8YN6 - chains A and B of the 5 polymer chains in the assembly; structure by electron microscopy, 2.77 A resolution.

== Chain A ==
Protein: Guanine nucleotide-binding protein G(i) subunit alpha-1
Organism: Homo sapiens
Reference sequence: P63096 (GNAI1_HUMAN); residue numbers follow UniProt; this construct covers 1-354
Chain sequence (354 residues; each row starts with the number of its first residue):
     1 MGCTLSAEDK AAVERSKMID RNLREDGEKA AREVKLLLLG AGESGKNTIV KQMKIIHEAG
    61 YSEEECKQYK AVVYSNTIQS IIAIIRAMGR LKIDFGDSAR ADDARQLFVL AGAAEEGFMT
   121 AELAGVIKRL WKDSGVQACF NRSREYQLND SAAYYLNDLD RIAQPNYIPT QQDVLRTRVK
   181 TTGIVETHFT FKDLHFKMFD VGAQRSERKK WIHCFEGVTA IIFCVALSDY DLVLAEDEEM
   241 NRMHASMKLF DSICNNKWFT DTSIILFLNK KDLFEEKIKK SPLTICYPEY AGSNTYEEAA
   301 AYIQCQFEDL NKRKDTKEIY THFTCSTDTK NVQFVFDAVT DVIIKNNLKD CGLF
Unresolved in the structure: 1-3, 55-181
Sequence notes: engineered mutation Asn47 (Ser in P63096), Ala203 (Gly in P63096), Ala245 (Glu in P63096), Ser326 (Ala in P63096)
UniProt features mapped onto this chain:
  - region: Lys35 to Lys46, Thr48 (G1 motif), Asp173 to Thr181 (G2 motif), Phe196 to Gly202, Gln204, Arg205 (G3 motif), Ile265 to Asp272 (G4 motif), Thr324, Cys325, Thr327 to Thr329 (G5 motif)
  - binding site (GTP): Glu43 to Lys46, Thr48, Ser151, Leu175 to Thr181, Asp200 to Gly202, Gln204, Asn269 to Asp272
  - binding site (Mg(2+)): Thr181
  - modified residue: Arg178 (ADP-ribosylarginine), Gln204 (Deamidated glutamine), Cys351 (ADP-ribosylcysteine)
  - lipidation: Gly2 (N-myristoyl glycine), Cys3 (S-palmitoyl cysteine)

== Chain B ==
Protein: Guanine nucleotide-binding protein G(I)/G(S)/G(T) subunit beta-1
Organism: Homo sapiens
Reference sequence: P62873 (GBB1_HUMAN); numbering as in UniProt (aligned over 2-340)
Chain sequence (376 residues; each row starts with the number of its first residue; numbers below 1 keep their minus sign (Met-9 is residue -9)):
    -9 MHHHHHHGSS GSELDQLRQE AEQLKNQIRD ARKACADATL SQITNNIDPV GRIQMRTRRT
    51 LRGHLAKIYA MHWGTDSRLL VSASQDGKLI IWDSYTTNKV HAIPLRSSWV MTCAYAPSGN
   111 YVACGGLDNI CSIYNLKTRE GNVRVSRELA GHTGYLSCCR FLDDNQIVTS SGDTTCALWD
   171 IETGQQTTTF TGHTGDVMSL SLAPDTRLFV SGACDASAKL WDVREGMCRQ TFTGHESDIN
   231 AICFFPNGNA FATGSDDATC RLFDLRADQE LMTYSHDNII CGITSVSFSK SGRLLLAGYD
   291 DFNCNVWDAL KADRAGVLAG HDNRVSCLGV TDDGMAVATG SWDSFLKIWN GSSGGGGSGG
   351 GGSSGVSGWR LFKKIS
Unresolved in the structure: -9 to 1, 344-366
Sequence notes: initiating methionine (-9); expression tag (-8 to 1, 341-366)
UniProt features mapped onto this chain:
  - modified residue: Ser2 (N-acetylserine), His266 (Phosphohistidine)

== Interface between chain A and chain B ==
Pairs across the interface (49):
  Val13(A) - Asn88(B)
  Arg15(A) - Val90(B)  hydrogen bond (side chain-backbone)
  Arg15(A) - His91(B)
  Ser16(A) - Asn88(B)
  Ser16(A) - Lys89(B)  hydrogen bond (side chain-backbone)
  Ile19(A) - Lys89(B)
  Ile19(A) - Ala92(B)  hydrophobic
  Asp20(A) - Lys89(B)  salt bridge
  Leu23(A) - Gly53(B)
  Leu23(A) - Leu55(B)
  Leu23(A) - Ile80(B)  hydrophobic
  Leu23(A) - Lys89(B)
  Asp26(A) - Lys78(B)  salt bridge
  Gly27(A) - Leu55(B)
  Thr182(A) - Asn119(B)
  Gly183(A) - Leu117(B)
  Ile184(A) - Trp99(B)
  Ile184(A) - Leu117(B)  hydrogen bond (backbone-backbone)
  Phe199(A) - Trp99(B)  hydrophobic
  Gln204(A) - Leu117(B)  hydrogen bond (side chain-backbone)
  Gln204(A) - Asn119(B)  hydrogen bond
  Gln204(A) - Tyr145(B)
  Ser206(A) - Tyr145(B)
  Ser206(A) - Gly162(B)
  Ser206(A) - Asp186(B)
  Glu207(A) - Asp186(B)  hydrogen bond (backbone-side chain)
  Glu207(A) - Cys204(B)
  Glu207(A) - Asp228(B)
  Lys209(A) - Asp228(B)  salt bridge
  Lys210(A) - Tyr145(B)
  Lys210(A) - Met188(B)
  Lys210(A) - Cys204(B)
  Lys210(A) - Asp228(B)  salt bridge
  Lys210(A) - Asn230(B)  hydrogen bond
  Lys210(A) - Asp246(B)  salt bridge
  Trp211(A) - Leu117(B)  hydrophobic
  Trp211(A) - Tyr145(B)
  His213(A) - Lys57(B)  hydrogen bond (backbone-side chain)
  His213(A) - Tyr59(B)
  His213(A) - Trp332(B)
  Cys214(A) - Tyr59(B)
  Cys214(A) - Gln75(B)
  Cys214(A) - Trp99(B)
  Phe215(A) - Trp99(B)  hydrophobic
  Phe215(A) - Leu117(B)  hydrophobic
  Glu216(A) - Lys57(B)  salt bridge
  Glu216(A) - Trp332(B)
  Trp258(A) - Arg314(B)
  Trp258(A) - Trp332(B)  hydrophobic
Interface residues without a listed pair, chain A (26 interface residues in all): Ala12, Glu186, Lys257
Interface residues without a listed pair, chain B (30 interface residues in all): Arg52, Ser97, Met101, Asp118, Gly144

== In short ==
26 residues of chain A face 30 of chain B across their interface; the contacts include 8 hydrogen bonds and 6
salt bridges. Among the polar pairs are Asp20(A)-Lys89(B), Asp26(A)-Lys78(B) and Lys209(A)-Asp228(B). From
UniProt: 21 GTP-binding residues and Mg2+-binding residue Thr181(A) on chain A.
Chain A is Guanine nucleotide-binding protein G(i) subunit alpha-1 and chain B is Guanine nucleotide-binding
protein G(I)/G(S)/G(T) subunit beta-1, both from Homo sapiens; the structure, Cryo-EM structure of histamine
H3 receptor in complex with imetit and Gi, was determined by electron microscopy (same publication as 8YN2,
8YN3, 8YN4, 8YN5, 8YN7, 8YN8, 8YN9 and 8YNA).
